Entry 8WE4 (electron microscopy, 2.91 A resolution); this record covers chains B and H of the 4 polymer chains in the assembly.

[Chain B]
Name: Spike protein S1
Source organism: Severe acute respiratory syndrome coronavirus 2
Notes: fragment: receptor binding domain
UniProt: P0DTC2 (SPIKE_SARS2); numbering as in UniProt (aligned over 319-541)
Amino-acid sequence (223 residues; each row starts with the number of its first residue):
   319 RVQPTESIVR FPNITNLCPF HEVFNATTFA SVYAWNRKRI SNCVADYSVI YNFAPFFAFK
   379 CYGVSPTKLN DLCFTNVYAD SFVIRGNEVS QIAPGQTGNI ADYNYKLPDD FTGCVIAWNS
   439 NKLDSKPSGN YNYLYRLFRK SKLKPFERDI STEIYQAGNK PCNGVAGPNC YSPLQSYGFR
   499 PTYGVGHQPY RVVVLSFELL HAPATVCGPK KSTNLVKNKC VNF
Disordered / not traced: 319-332, 528-541
Disulfides: C336-C361, C379-C432, C391-C525, C480-C488
Covalent attachments: N-acetylglucosamine (NAG) linked to N343
Construct notes: variant H339 (Gly in P0DTC2), T346 (Arg in P0DTC2), I368 (Leu in P0DTC2), F371 (Ser in P0DTC2), P373 (Ser in P0DTC2), F375 (Ser in P0DTC2), A376 (Thr in P0DTC2), N405 (Asp in P0DTC2), S408 (Arg in P0DTC2), N417 (Lys in P0DTC2), K440 (Asn in P0DTC2), P445 (Val in P0DTC2), S446 (Gly in P0DTC2), K460 (Asn in P0DTC2), N477 (Ser in P0DTC2), K478 (Thr in P0DTC2), A484 (Glu in P0DTC2), P486 (Phe in P0DTC2), S490 (Phe in P0DTC2), R498 (Gln in P0DTC2), Y501 (Asn in P0DTC2), H505 (Tyr in P0DTC2)
Curated features (UniProtKB/Swiss-Prot):
  - region: N448 to F456 (Immunodominant HLA epitope recognized by the CD8+)
  - glycosylation: T323 (O-linked (GalNAc) threonine), S325 (O-linked (HexNAc...) serine), N331 (N-linked (GlcNAc...) (complex) asparagine), N343 (N-linked (GlcNAc...) (complex) asparagine)
  - natural variant: H339 (G339H: In strain: Omicron/BA.2.75, Omicron/XBB.1.5 and 1 more; this construct carries the variant), T346 (R346T: In strain: Omicron/BQ.1.1, Omicron/XBB.1.5 and 1 more; this construct carries the variant), I368 (L368I: In strain: Omicron/XBB.1.5, Omicron/EG.5.1; this construct carries the variant), F371 (S371F: In strain: Omicron/BA.2, Omicron/BA.2.12.1 and 6 more; this construct carries the variant), P373 (S373P: In strain: Omicron/BA.1, Omicron/BA.2 and 7 more; this construct carries the variant), F375 (S375F: In strain: Omicron/BA.1, Omicron/BA.2 and 7 more; this construct carries the variant), A376 (T376A: In strain: Omicron/BA.2, Omicron/BA.2.12.1 and 5 more; this construct carries the variant), N405 (D405N: In strain: Omicron/BA.2, Omicron/BA.2.12.1 and 6 more; this construct carries the variant), S408 (R408S: In strain: Omicron/BA.2, Omicron/BA.2.12.1 and 6 more; this construct carries the variant), N417 (K417N: In strain: Beta/B.1.351, Omicron/BA.1 and 8 more; this construct carries the variant), K440 (N440K: In strain: Omicron/BA.1, Omicron/BA.2 and 7 more; this construct carries the variant), K444 (K444T: In strain: Omicron/BQ.1.1), 16 further natural variant entries in UniProt
  - mutagenesis: N331 (N331Q: Reduced viral infectivity), N343 (N343Q: Reduced viral infectivity), L452 (L452R: Increased resistance to neutralizing antibodies. Decreases HLA binding to NF9 epitope. Increased binding affinity to human ACE2), Y453 (Y453F: Decreased HLA binding to NF9 epitope. Increased binding affinity to human ACE2), A475 (A475V: Increased resistance to neutralizing antibodies), V483 (V483A: Increased resistance to neutralizing antibodies), Q493 (Q493N: Reduced host ACE2-binding affinity in vitro; Q493Y: Reduced host ACE2-binding affinity in vitro), H519 (H519P: Increased resistance to human covalescent sera neutralization)
What the authors report for this chain:
  - mutagenesis - Q493R (2.3-fold): increased binding to hACE2
  - mutagenesis - Q493R (2.3-fold): increased binding to Angiotensin-converting enzyme 2

[Chain H]
Name: S304 Fab Heavy Chain
Source organism: Homo sapiens
Notes: antibody fragment or engineered binder
Amino-acid sequence (231 residues; row label = number of the first residue in the row):
     2 VQLVESGGGL VQPGGSLRLS CAASGFTFSS YDMHWVRQTT GKGLEWVSTI GTAGDTYYPD
    62 SVKGRFTISR EDAKNSLYLQ MNSLRAGDTA VYYCARGDSS GYYYYFDYWG QGTLLTVSSA
   122 STKGPSVFPL APSSKSTSGG TAALGCLVKD YFPEPVTVSW NSGALTSGVH TFPAVLQSSG
   182 LYSLSSVVTV PSSSLGTQTY ICNVNHKPSN TKVDKRVEPK SCDKTHTCPP C
Disordered / not traced: 120-232
Disulfides: C22-C95

[Interface between chain B and chain H]
Pairs across the interface - 13 pairs, chain B then chain H:
  Y369(B) with Y58(H)
  G381(B) with Y103(H)
  V382(B) with Y103(H), hydrophobic
  P384(B) with Y58(H)
  T385(B) with D33(H), hydrogen bond; T50(H); D56(H); Y58(H)
  K386(B) with D99(H), salt bridge; S100(H), hydrogen bond; Y105(H)
  L390(B) with Y103(H)
  F392(B) with Y103(H)
Other interface residues (no listed pair), chain B (10 interface residues in all): F377, S383
Other interface residues (no listed pair), chain H (10 interface residues in all): G52, G98

[Summary]
The chain B/chain H interface involves 10 residues from each chain, with 2 hydrogen bonds and 1 salt bridge.
Polar pairs include K386(B)-D99(H), T385(B)-D33(H) and K386(B)-S100(H). N-acetylglucosamine is covalently
linked to N343(B). The paper reports that Q493R of chain B increases binding to hACE2; Q493R of chain B
increases binding to Angiotensin-converting enzyme 2.
Chain B is Spike protein S1 (Severe acute respiratory syndrome coronavirus 2) and chain H is S304 Fab Heavy
Chain (Homo sapiens); the structure, SARS-CoV-2 Omicron XBB.1.5 RBD complexed with human ACE2 and S304, was
determined by electron microscopy together with 8WDR, 8WDS, 8WDY, 8WDZ, 8WE0 and 8WE1 from the same study.
